1FY3 - chain A; structure by X-ray diffraction, 1.89 A resolution.

[Chain A]
Protein: Heparin-binding protein
Organism: Homo sapiens
Reference sequence: P20160 (CAP7_HUMAN); residues 1-225 here correspond to UniProt positions 27-251 (UniProt number = residue number + 26)
Amino-acid sequence (225 residues; row label = number of the first residue in the row):
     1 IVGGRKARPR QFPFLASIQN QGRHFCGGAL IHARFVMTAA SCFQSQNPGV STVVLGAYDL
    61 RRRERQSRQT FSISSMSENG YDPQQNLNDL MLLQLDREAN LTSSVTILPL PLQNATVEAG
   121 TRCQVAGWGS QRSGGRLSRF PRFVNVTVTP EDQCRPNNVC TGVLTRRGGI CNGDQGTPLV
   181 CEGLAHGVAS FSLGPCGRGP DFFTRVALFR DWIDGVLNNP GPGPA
Unresolved in the structure: 44-49
Differences from the reference sequence: engineered mutation Q175 (Gly201 in P20160)
Disulfide bonds: C26-C42, C123-C181, C154-C160, C171-C196
Covalent attachments: N-acetylglucosamine (NAG) linked to N114, N145
Swiss-Prot annotation at these positions:
  - region: N20 to Q44 (Possesses antibiotic activity)
  - glycosylation (N-linked (GlcNAc...) asparagine): N100, N114, N145

[Summary]
N-acetylglucosamine is covalently linked to N114 and N145.
Chain A is Heparin-binding protein (Homo sapiens); the structure, [G175Q]HBP, A mutant of human heparin
binding protein (CAP37), was determined by X-ray diffraction (same publication as 1FY1).
